PDB entry 7YWX | electron microscopy, 12.00 A resolution (very low resolution: no residue pairs are listed; an interface is given only as per-side residue counts) | chains i and A of the 27 polymer chains in the assembly

# Chain i
Molecule: 171-nt DNA strand
Sequence (171 nucleotides; numbered -73 to 97; the number before each row is that of its first residue; numbers below 1 keep their minus sign (DT-73 is residue -73)):
   -73 TCCAAATGTCCAATTCCAGATACTACAAAAAGAGTGTTTCAAAACTGCTC
   -23 TATGAAAAGGAATGTTCAACTCTATGAGTTGAATGCAAACATCACATAGA
    27 AGTTTCTGAGAATGCTTCTGTCTAGTTTTTATGTGAACATATTCCCGTTT
    77 CCAACGAAGGCCTCAAAGCGG
Unresolved in the structure: -73 to -65

# Chain A
Molecule: Histone H3-like centromeric protein A
Organism: Homo sapiens
Reference sequence: P49450 (CENPA_HUMAN); residue numbers follow UniProt; this construct covers 1-140
Amino-acid sequence (140 residues; each row starts with the number of its first residue):
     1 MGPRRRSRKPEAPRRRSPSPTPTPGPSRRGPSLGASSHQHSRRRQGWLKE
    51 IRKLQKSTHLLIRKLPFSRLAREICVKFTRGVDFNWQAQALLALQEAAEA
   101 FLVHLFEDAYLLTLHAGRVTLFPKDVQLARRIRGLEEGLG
Unresolved in the structure: 1-40, 140
Swiss-Prot annotation at these positions:
  - region: Gln39 to Leu54 (Important for flexibility of DNA ends that protrude from nucleosomes)
  - modified residue: Gly2 (N,N,N-trimethylglycine), Ser7 (Phosphoserine), Ser17 (Phosphoserine), Ser19 (Phosphoserine), Ser27 (Phosphoserine), Ser68 (Phosphoserine)

# Chain i / chain A interface
At this resolution (12 A) residue pairs are not listed: 7 residues of chain i and 10 of chain A lie at the interface.

# In short
The interface between chain i and chain A involves 7 residues on one side and 10 on the other.
Chain i is a 171-nt DNA strand and chain A is Histone H3-like centromeric protein A (Homo sapiens); the
structure, Structure of the human CCAN CENP-A alpha-satellite complex, was determined by electron microscopy
(same publication as 7PB4, 7PB8, 7PII, 7PKN, 7R5R, 7R5S, 7R5V and 7YYH).
